PDB entry 6C95 | X-ray diffraction, 3.15 A resolution | chains A and D of the 3 polymer chains in the assembly

Chain A:
Protein: N-alpha-acetyltransferase 15, NatA auxiliary subunit
Organism: Homo sapiens
UniProt: Q9BXJ9 (NAA15_HUMAN); residues 1-866 here = UniProt positions 1-866
Sequence (866 residues; numbered 1 to 866; the number before each row is that of its first residue):
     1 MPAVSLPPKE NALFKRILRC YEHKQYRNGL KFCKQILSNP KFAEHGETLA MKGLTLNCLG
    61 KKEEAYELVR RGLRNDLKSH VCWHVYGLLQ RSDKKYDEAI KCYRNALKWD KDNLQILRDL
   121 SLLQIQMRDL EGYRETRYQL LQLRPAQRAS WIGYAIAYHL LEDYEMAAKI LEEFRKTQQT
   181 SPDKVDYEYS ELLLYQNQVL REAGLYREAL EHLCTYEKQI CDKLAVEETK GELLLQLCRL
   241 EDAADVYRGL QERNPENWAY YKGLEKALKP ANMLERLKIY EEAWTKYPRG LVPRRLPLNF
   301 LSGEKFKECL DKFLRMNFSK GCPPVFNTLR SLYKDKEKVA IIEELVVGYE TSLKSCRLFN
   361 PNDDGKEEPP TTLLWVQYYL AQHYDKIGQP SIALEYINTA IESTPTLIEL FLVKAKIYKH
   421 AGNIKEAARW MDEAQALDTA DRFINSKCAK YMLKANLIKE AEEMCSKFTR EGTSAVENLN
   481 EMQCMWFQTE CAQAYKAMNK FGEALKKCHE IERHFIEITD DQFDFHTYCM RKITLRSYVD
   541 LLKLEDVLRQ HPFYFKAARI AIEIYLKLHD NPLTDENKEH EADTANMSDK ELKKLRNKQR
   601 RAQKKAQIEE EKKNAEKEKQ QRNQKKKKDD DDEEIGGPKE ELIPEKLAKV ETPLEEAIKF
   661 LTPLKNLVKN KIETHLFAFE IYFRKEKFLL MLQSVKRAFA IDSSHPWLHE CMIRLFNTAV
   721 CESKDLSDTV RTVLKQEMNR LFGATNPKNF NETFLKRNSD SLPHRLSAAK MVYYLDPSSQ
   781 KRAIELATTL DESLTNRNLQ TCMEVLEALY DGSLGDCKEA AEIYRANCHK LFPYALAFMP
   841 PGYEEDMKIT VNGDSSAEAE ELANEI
Unresolved in the structure: 1-4, 574-637, 842-866
Small-molecule neighbours: inositol hexakisphosphate (IHP): R330, K416, K419, H420, F443, K447, K450, Y451, K454
Reported in the primary citation:
  - conformationally variable residues: H23
  - mutagenesis - Y834A (41.98 +/- 0.012 degC), Y834F (45.41 +/- 0.0084 degC): decreased stability
  - mutagenesis - Y834A, Y834F: decreased catalytic activity

Chain D:
Protein: Huntingtin-interacting protein K
Organism: Homo sapiens
UniProt: Q9NX55 (HYPK_HUMAN); numbering as in UniProt (aligned over 1-129)
Sequence (129 residues; numbered 1 to 129; the number before each row is that of its first residue):
     1 MRRRGEIDMA TEGDVELELE TETSGPERPP EKPRKHDSGA ADLERVTDYA EEKEIQSSNL
    61 ETAMSVIGDR RSREQKAKQE REKELAKVTI KKEDLELIMT EMEISRAAAE RSLREHMGNV
   121 VEALIALTN
Unresolved in the structure: 1-34
Reported in the primary citation:
  - mutagenesis - H36A, L43A/V46A: increased catalytic activity
  - mutagenesis - E101A/E103A, V121A/I125A: unchanged binding to hNatA

How chain A and chain D interact:
Contacting residue pairs - 65 pairs, chain A then chain D:
  E22(A) with Y49(D)
  H23(A) with Y49(D)
  K24(A) with E44(D), salt bridge; T47(D), hydrogen bond; D48(D), salt bridge
  R134(A) with E74(D), salt bridge
  E135(A) with R71(D), salt bridge; Q75(D)
  Y138(A) with I67(D), hydrophobic; R71(D)
  L141(A) with M64(D), hydrophobic
  A146(A) with K53(D); E54(D); I55(D), hydrogen bond (backbone-backbone)
  Q147(A) with E52(D); K53(D)
  R148(A) with K53(D), hydrogen bond (backbone-backbone); I55(D)
  W151(A) with L60(D), hydrophobic
  Y154(A) with I67(D)
  Y158(A) with E74(D), hydrogen bond
  M166(A) with I67(D), hydrophobic; R70(D)
  K169(A) with R70(D)
  E173(A) with A63(D)
  F174(A) with I55(D), hydrophobic
  T177(A) with I55(D)
  T180(A) with Q56(D), hydrogen bond
  D524(A) with V46(D); T47(D)
  Y528(A) with V46(D), hydrophobic
  R531(A) with R45(D); V46(D), hydrogen bond (side chain-backbone); D48(D); A50(D)
  I658(A) with E103(D)
  Y682(A) with E103(D)
  K685(A) with E103(D), salt bridge
  K687(A) with T100(D), hydrogen bond (side chain-backbone); E103(D), salt bridge
  L689(A) with M102(D), hydrophobic; L124(D), hydrophobic; T128(D)
  L690(A) with E101(D); M102(D); E103(D)
  L692(A) with T128(D)
  Q693(A) with M102(D); L127(D); T128(D)
  K696(A) with I125(D); T128(D); N129(D), hydrogen bond
  R697(A) with L127(D); T128(D); N129(D), hydrogen bond (side chain-backbone)
  S727(A) with L97(D)
  T729(A) with L97(D); L124(D)
  T732(A) with V121(D)
  V733(A) with V121(D), hydrophobic; I125(D), hydrophobic
  Q736(A) with V121(D); I125(D)
  E737(A) with I125(D)
Also at the interface, not in a pair above, chain A (48 interface residues in all): R118, E131, Q142, P145, A149, D163, S181, F525, F688, V730
Also at the interface, not in a pair above, chain D (35 interface residues in all): S58, N59, R81, V120
The authors on this interface:
  - specific contacts: H23(A)-Y49(D) (pi stacking), E131(A)-R81(D), R134(A)-E74(D) (salt bridge), Y158(A)-E74(D) (hydrogen bond), F174(A)-I55(D) (hydrophobic contact), T177(A)-I55(D) (hydrophobic contact), R531(A)-V46(D) (hydrogen bond), K687(A)-T100(D) (hydrogen bond), K696(A)-T128(D), R697(A)-N129(D) (hydrogen bond), R71(D)-E135(A) (hydrogen bond), R71(D)-Y138(A) (cation-pi contact)
  - interface residues, chain A: Y138(A), L141(A), R148(A), W151(A), Y154(A), M166(A), T180(A), L689(A), L690(A), Q693(A), T729(A), T732(A), V733(A), Q736(A), E737(A)
  - interface residues, chain D: K53(D), E54(D), Q56(D), L60(D), M64(D), I67(D), R70(D), I90(D), L97(D), E101(D), M102(D), E103(D), V121(D), L124(D), I125(D), T128(D)

Summary:
48 residues of chain A face 35 of chain D across their interface, with 9 hydrogen bonds and 6 salt bridges.
Polar pairs include K24(A)-E44(D), K24(A)-D48(D) and R134(A)-E74(D). The paper describes pi stacking between
H23(A) and Y49(D); contacts between E131(A) and R81(D) and K696(A) and T128(D); a salt bridge between R134(A)
and E74(D). From the paper: Y834A and Y834F of chain A reduce stability; interface residues Y138(A), L141(A)
and K53(D) among others; 6 substitutions were tested in all.
Chain A is N-alpha-acetyltransferase 15, NatA auxiliary subunit and chain D is Huntingtin-interacting protein
K, both from Homo sapiens; the structure, The Human NatA (Naa10/Naa15) amino-terminal acetyltransferase
complex bound to HYPK, was determined by X-ray diffraction (same publication as 6C9M).
